4F0H - chains A and B; structure by X-ray diffraction, 1.96 A resolution.

Chain A:
Name: Ribulose bisphosphate carboxylase large chain
Source organism: Galdieria sulphuraria
Notes: EC 4.1.1.39
UniProt: P23755 (RBL_GALSU); residue numbers follow UniProt; this construct covers 1-493
Sequence (493 residues; each row starts with the number of its first residue):
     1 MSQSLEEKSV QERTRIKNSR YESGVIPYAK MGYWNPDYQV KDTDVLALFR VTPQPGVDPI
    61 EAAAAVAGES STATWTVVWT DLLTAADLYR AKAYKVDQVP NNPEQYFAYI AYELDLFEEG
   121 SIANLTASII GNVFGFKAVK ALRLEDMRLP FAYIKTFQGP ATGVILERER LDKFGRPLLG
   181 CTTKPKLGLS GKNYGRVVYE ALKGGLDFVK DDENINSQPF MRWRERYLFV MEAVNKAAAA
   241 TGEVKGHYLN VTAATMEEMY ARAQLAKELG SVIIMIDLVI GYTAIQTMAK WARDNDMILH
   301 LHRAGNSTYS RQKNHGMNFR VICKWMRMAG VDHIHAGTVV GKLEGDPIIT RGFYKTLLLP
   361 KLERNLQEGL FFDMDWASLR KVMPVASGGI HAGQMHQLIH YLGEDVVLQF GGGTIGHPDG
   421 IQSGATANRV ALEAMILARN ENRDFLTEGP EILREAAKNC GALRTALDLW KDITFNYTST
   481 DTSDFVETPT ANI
Disordered / not traced: 1-26, 475-493
Modified positions: C181 (s-nitroso-cysteine; SNC); C460 (s-nitroso-cysteine; SNC)
Ligand contacts: oxygen molecule (OXY): T182, K210, H302, H335, S387, Q409
From the paper describing this entry:
  - post-translational modification sites: C181, C460
  - catalytic residues: K210, D212, E213 (proposed by the authors, not directly observed)

Chain B:
Name: Ribulose bisphosphate carboxylase small chain
Source organism: Galdieria sulphuraria
Notes: EC 4.1.1.39
UniProt: P23756 (RBS_GALSU); residues 501-638 here correspond to UniProt positions 1-138 (UniProt number = residue number - 500)
Sequence (138 residues; each row starts with the number of its first residue):
   501 MRITQGTFSF LPDLTDEQIK KQIDYMISKK LAIGIEYTND IHPRNSFWEM WGLPLFEVTD
   561 PAPVLFEINA CRKAKSNFYI KVVGFSSERG IESTIISFIV NRPKHEPGFN LIRQEDKSRS
   621 IKYSIQAYET YKPEDQRY

How chain A and chain B interact:
Pairs across the interface - 63 pairs, chain A then chain B:
  I165(A) - G590(B)
  I165(A) - I591(B)
  I165(A) - S593(B)
  E169(A) - S593(B)  hydrogen bond
  D172(A) - Q505(B)
  F174(A) - T507(B)  hydrogen bond (backbone-side chain)
  F174(A) - T594(B)
  F174(A) - I595(B)
  F174(A) - I596(B)
  G175(A) - T507(B)
  G175(A) - I595(B)  hydrogen bond (backbone-backbone)
  R176(A) - T507(B)
  G204(A) - F510(B)
  G205(A) - F510(B)
  L228(A) - R619(B)
  E232(A) - R613(B)  salt bridge
  E232(A) - Y623(B)  hydrogen bond
  N235(A) - Y623(B)
  N235(A) - I625(B)
  K236(A) - L611(B)
  K236(A) - R613(B)
  A238(A) - I625(B)  hydrophobic
  A239(A) - F609(B)
  A239(A) - I625(B)
  A240(A) - M501(B)
  T241(A) - M501(B)
  T241(A) - I503(B)
  T241(A) - T504(B)  hydrogen bond (backbone-backbone)
  G242(A) - I503(B)
  G242(A) - Q505(B)  hydrogen bond (backbone-side chain)
  G242(A) - P543(B)
  G242(A) - F609(B)
  E243(A) - T504(B)  hydrogen bond
  E268(A) - K617(B)  salt bridge
  E268(A) - S620(B)
  L269(A) - S620(B)
  S378(A) - R589(B)
  K381(A) - G590(B)
  K381(A) - I591(B)
  T426(A) - F510(B)
  R429(A) - T504(B)  hydrogen bond (side chain-backbone)
  R429(A) - F510(B)
  V430(A) - F510(B)
  V430(A) - L511(B)
  E433(A) - T507(B)
  E433(A) - F508(B)
  E433(A) - S509(B)  hydrogen bond (side chain-backbone)
  E433(A) - F510(B)  hydrogen bond (side chain-backbone)
  E433(A) - L511(B)  hydrogen bond (side chain-backbone)
  A434(A) - L511(B)
  I436(A) - F508(B)  hydrophobic
  L437(A) - F508(B)
  L437(A) - L514(B)  hydrophobic
  L437(A) - Q518(B)
  L437(A) - Q522(B)
  R439(A) - Y525(B)
  N440(A) - F508(B)
  N440(A) - K521(B)
  N440(A) - Q522(B)  hydrogen bond
  N440(A) - Y525(B)
  N440(A) - I596(B)
  E441(A) - K521(B)
  N459(A) - P512(B)
Other interface residues (no listed pair), chain A (36 interface residues in all): M231, V244, E404
Other interface residues (no listed pair), chain B (35 interface residues in all): R502, R544, S597, I621

Overview:
36 residues of chain A face 35 of chain B across their interface, with 12 hydrogen bonds and 2 salt bridges.
Among the polar pairs are E232(A)-R613(B), E268(A)-K617(B) and E169(A)-S593(B). Chain A binds oxygen molecule.
The paper reports catalytic residues K210(A), D212(A) and E213(A); modification sites C181(A) and C460(A).
Chain A is Ribulose bisphosphate carboxylase large chain and chain B is Ribulose bisphosphate carboxylase
small chain, both from Galdieria sulphuraria; the structure, UNACTIVATED RUBISCO with OXYGEN BOUND, was
determined by X-ray diffraction (same publication as 4F0K and 4F0M).
